Entry 2C96 (X-ray diffraction, 1.80 A resolution); this record covers chain A.

== Chain A ==
Protein: Psp operon transcriptional activator
From: Escherichia coli
Notes: fragment: aaa domain, residues 1-265
UniProtKB: P37344 (PSPF_ECOLI); residues 1-265 here = UniProt positions 1-265
Sequence (265 residues; each row starts with the number of its first residue):
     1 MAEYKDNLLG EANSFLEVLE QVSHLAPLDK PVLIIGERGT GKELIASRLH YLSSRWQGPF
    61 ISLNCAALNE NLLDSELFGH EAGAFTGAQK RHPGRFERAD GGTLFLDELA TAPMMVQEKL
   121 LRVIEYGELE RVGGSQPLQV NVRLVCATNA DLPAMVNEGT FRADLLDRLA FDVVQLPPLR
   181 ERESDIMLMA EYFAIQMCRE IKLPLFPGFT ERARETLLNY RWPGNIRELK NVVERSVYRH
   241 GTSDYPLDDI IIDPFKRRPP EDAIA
Not modelled in the structure: 1-7, 79-91, 259-265
Curated features (UniProtKB/Swiss-Prot):
  - binding site (ATP): Gly36 to Glu43, Ala99 to Glu108
Small-molecule neighbours: ATP (adenosine-5'-triphosphate): Leu8, Leu9, Phe15, Glu37, Arg38, Gly39, Thr40, Gly41, Lys42, Glu43, Leu44, Asp107, Arg182, Met189, Phe193, Ile226, Arg227

== In short ==
Chain A binds ATP. From UniProt: 18 ATP-binding residues.
Chain A is Psp operon transcriptional activator (Escherichia coli); the structure, Structural basis of the
nucleotide driven conformational changes in the AAA domain of transcription activator PspF, was determined by
X-ray diffraction (same publication as 2C98, 2C99 and 2C9C).
